PDB entry 9D37 | electron microscopy, 3.34 A resolution | chains C and D of the 4 polymer chains in the assembly

== Chain C ==
Name: Glutamate receptor ionotropic, NMDA 1
Organism: Homo sapiens
UniProtKB: Q05586 (NMDZ1_HUMAN); numbering as in UniProt (aligned over 23-847)
Sequence (825 residues; row label = number of the first residue in the row):
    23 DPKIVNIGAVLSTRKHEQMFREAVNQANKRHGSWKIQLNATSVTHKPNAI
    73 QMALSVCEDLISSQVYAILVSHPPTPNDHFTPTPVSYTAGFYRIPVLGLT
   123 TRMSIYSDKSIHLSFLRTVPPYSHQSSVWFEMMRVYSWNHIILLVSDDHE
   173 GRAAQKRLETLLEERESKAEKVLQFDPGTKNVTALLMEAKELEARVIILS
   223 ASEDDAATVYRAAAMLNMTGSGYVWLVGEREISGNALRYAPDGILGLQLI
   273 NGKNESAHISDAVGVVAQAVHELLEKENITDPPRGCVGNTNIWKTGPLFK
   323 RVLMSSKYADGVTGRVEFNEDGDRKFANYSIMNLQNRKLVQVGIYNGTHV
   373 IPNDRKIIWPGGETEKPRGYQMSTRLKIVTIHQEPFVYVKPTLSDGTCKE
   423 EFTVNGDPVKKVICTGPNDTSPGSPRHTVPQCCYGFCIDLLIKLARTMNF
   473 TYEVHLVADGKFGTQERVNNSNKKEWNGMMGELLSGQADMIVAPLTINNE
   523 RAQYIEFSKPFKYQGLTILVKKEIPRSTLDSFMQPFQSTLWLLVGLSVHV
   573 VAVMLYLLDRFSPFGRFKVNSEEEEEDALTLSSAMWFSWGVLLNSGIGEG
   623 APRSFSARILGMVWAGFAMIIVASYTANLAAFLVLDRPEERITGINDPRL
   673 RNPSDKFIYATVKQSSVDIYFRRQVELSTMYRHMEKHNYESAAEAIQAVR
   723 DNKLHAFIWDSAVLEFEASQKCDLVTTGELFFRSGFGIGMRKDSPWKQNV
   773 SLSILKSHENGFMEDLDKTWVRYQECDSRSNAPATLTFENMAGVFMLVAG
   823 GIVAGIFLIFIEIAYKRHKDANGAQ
Disordered / not traced: 23-24, 586-599, 840-847
Differences from the reference sequence: engineered mutation Asn844 (Arg in Q05586), Gly845 (Arg in Q05586), Ala846 (Lys in Q05586)
Swiss-Prot annotation at these positions:
  - region: Leu603 to Pro624 (Pore-forming)
  - binding site (glycine): Pro516, Thr518, Arg523, Ser688, Asp732
  - glycosylation (N-linked (GlcNAc...) asparagine): Asn61, Asn203, Asn239, Asn276, Asn300, Asn350, Asn368, Asn440, Asn471, Asn491, Asn674, Asn771
  - natural variant: Arg217 (R217W: In NDHMSR), Asp227 (D227H: In NDHMSR; uncertain significance), Arg306 (R306Q: Found in a patient with schizophrenia; uncertain significance), Asp552 (D552E: In NDHMSD), Pro557 (P557R: In NDHMSD), Ser560 (S560SS: In NDHMSD), Gly618 (G618R: In NDHMSD), Gly620 (G620R: In NDHMSD), Ala637 (A637S: In NDHMSD; uncertain significance; A637V: In NDHMSD; uncertain significance), Gly638 (G638A: In NDHMSD; G638V: In NDHMSD), Met641 (M641I: In NDHMSD; M641L: In NDHMSD; M641V: In NDHMSD), Ile642 (I642T: In NDHMSD; uncertain significance), 13 further natural variant entries in UniProt
  - mutagenesis: Ile642 (I642L: Slight decrease in glutamate and glycine agonist potency; mutant channels are activated at 2-fold higher glutamate and glycine concentrations), Val644 (V644M: Increase in glutamate and glycine agonist potency; mutant channels are activated lower glutamate and glycine concentrations), Ala653 (A653G: Increase in glutamate and glycine agonist potency; mutant channels are activated lower glutamate and glycine concentrations), Met813 (M813V: Slight decrease in glycine agonist potency; no effect on glutamate agonist potency)
Disulfides: Cys79-Cys308, Cys420-Cys454, Cys436-Cys455, Cys744-Cys798
Glycans and other covalent adducts: N-acetylglucosamine (NAG) linked to Asn771
Residues lining bound ligands: glycine (GLY): Phe484, Pro516, Thr518, Arg523, Ser687, Ser688, Trp731, Asp732

== Chain D ==
Name: Glutamate receptor ionotropic, NMDA 2D
Organism: Homo sapiens
UniProtKB: O15399 (NMDE4_HUMAN); residues 28-880 here = UniProt positions 28-880
Sequence (861 residues; each row starts with the number of its first residue):
    28 FPEEAPGPGGAGGPGGGLGGARPLNVALVFSGPAYAAEAARLGPAVAAAV
    78 RSPGLDVRPVALVLNGSDPRSLVLQLCDLLSGLRVHGVVFEDDSRAPAVA
   128 PILDFLSAQTSLPIVAVHGGAALVLTPKEKGSTFLQLGSSTEQQLQVIFE
   178 VLEEYDWTSFVAVTTRAPGHRAFLSYIEVLTDGSLVGWEHRGALTLDPGA
   228 GEAVLSAQLRSVSAQIRLLFCAREEAEPVFRAAEEAGLTGSGYVWFMVGP
   278 QLAGGGGSGAPGEPPLLPGGAPLPAGLFAVRSAGWRDDLARRVAAGVAVV
   328 ARGAQALLRDYGFLPELGHDCRAQNRTHRGESLHRYFMNITWDNRDYSFN
   378 EDGFLVNPSLVVISLTRDRTWEVVGSWEQQTLRLKYPLWSRYGRFLQPVD
   428 DTQHLTVATLEERPFVIVEPADPISGTCIRDSVPCRSQLNRTHSPPPDAP
   478 RPEKRCCKGFCIDILKRLAHTIGFSYDLYLVTNGKHGKKIDGVWNGMIGE
   528 VFYQRADMAIGSLTINEERSEIVDFSVPFVETGISVMVARSNGTVSPSAF
   578 LEPYSPAVWVMMFVMCLTVVAVTVFIFEYLSPVGYNRSLATGKRPGGSTF
   628 TIGKSIWLLWALVFNNSVPVENPRGTTSKIMVLVWAFFAVIFLASYTANL
   678 AAFMIQEEYVDTVSGLSDRKFQRPQEQYPPLKFGTVPNGSTEKNIRSNYP
   728 DMHSYMVRYNQPRVEEALTQLKAGKLDAFIYDAAVLNYMARKDEGCKLVT
   778 IGSGKVFATTGYGIALHKGSRWKRPIDLALLQFLGDDEIEMLERLWLSGI
   828 CHNDKIEVMSSKLDIDNMAGVFYMLLVAMGLSLLVFAWEHLVYWRLRHCL
   878 GPTETSQVAPA
Disordered / not traced: 28-51, 277-298, 466-478, 608-626, 830-833, 873-888
Differences from the reference sequence: expression tag (881-888)
Swiss-Prot annotation at these positions:
  - region: Lys631 to Pro650 (Pore-forming)
  - binding site (L-glutamate): Ser539, Thr541, Arg546, Ser717, Thr718, Asp759
  - site: Asn642 (Functional determinant of NMDA receptors)
  - glycosylation (N-linked (GlcNAc...) asparagine): Asn92, Asn352, Asn366, Asn384, Asn467, Asn569
  - natural variant: Pro140 (P140S: In a breast cancer sample), Gly286 (G286R: In a breast cancer sample), Leu466 (L466V: Found in a patient with schizophrenia; uncertain significance), Glu527 (E527G: In a breast cancer sample), Met592 (M592L: Found in a patient with autism spectrum disorder; uncertain significance), Val667 (V667I: In DEE46), Met733 (M733V: Found in a patient with schizophrenia; uncertain significance), Arg872 (R872H: Found in a patient with schizophrenia; uncertain significance)
  - mutagenesis: Pro580 (P580R: Changed glutamate-gated calcium ion channel activity characterized by increased glutamate and glycine potency), Met845 (M845V: Increased glutamate and glycine agonist potency)
Disulfides: Cys104-Cys348, Cys455-Cys483, Cys462-Cys484, Cys773-Cys828
Glycans and other covalent adducts: N-acetylglucosamine (NAG) linked to Asn715
Residues lining bound ligands: glutamic acid (GLU): His513, Ser539, Thr541, Arg546, Val713, Pro714, Gly716, Ser717, Thr718, Tyr758, Asp759

== Interface between chain C and chain D ==
Residue-residue contacts - 80 pairs, chain C then chain D:
  Asn70(C) - Asn352(D)
  Ile72(C) - Gln136(D)
  Ile72(C) - Arg349(D)
  Gln73(C) - Arg349(D)  hydrogen bond
  Leu76(C) - Val100(D)  hydrophobic
  Leu76(C) - Leu101(D)  hydrophobic
  Leu76(C) - Arg349(D)
  Cys79(C) - Arg97(D)
  Tyr109(C) - Pro128(D)
  Phe113(C) - Ser94(D)
  Phe113(C) - Ala125(D)
  Phe113(C) - Val126(D)
  Phe113(C) - Ile129(D)  hydrophobic
  Tyr114(C) - Asp95(D)  hydrogen bond
  Tyr114(C) - Pro96(D)
  Arg115(C) - Ala125(D)
  Ser132(C) - Leu152(D)
  Ser132(C) - Thr153(D)  hydrogen bond (side chain-backbone)
  Ser132(C) - Pro154(D)
  Ile133(C) - Pro154(D)
  Cys308(C) - Asp95(D)
  Cys308(C) - Arg97(D)
  Val309(C) - Asp95(D)
  Gly310(C) - Asp95(D)  hydrogen bond (backbone-side chain)
  Asn311(C) - Asp95(D)  hydrogen bond (backbone-side chain)
  Thr312(C) - Ser94(D)
  Asn494(C) - Val206(D)
  Asn494(C) - Asp209(D)
  Lys496(C) - Asp209(D)  salt bridge
  Gln556(C) - Lys839(D)
  Pro557(C) - Leu840(D)  hydrogen bond (backbone-backbone)
  Phe558(C) - Leu840(D)  hydrophobic
  Gln559(C) - Asp841(D)
  Thr561(C) - Ile842(D)
  Leu562(C) - Asp841(D)
  Leu562(C) - Phe849(D)  hydrophobic
  Leu565(C) - Ile842(D)  hydrophobic
  Leu565(C) - Phe849(D)  hydrophobic
  Val573(C) - Leu852(D)  hydrophobic
  Met576(C) - Met856(D)  hydrophobic
  Leu580(C) - Phe863(D)  hydrophobic
  Phe609(C) - Val645(D)  hydrophobic
  Val613(C) - Val645(D)  hydrophobic
  Asn616(C) - Asn642(D)
  Asn616(C) - Asn643(D)
  Asn616(C) - Ser644(D)
  Ser628(C) - Val862(D)  hydrogen bond (side chain-backbone)
  Ser628(C) - Phe863(D)  hydrogen bond (side chain-backbone)
  Arg630(C) - Trp634(D)
  Met634(C) - Trp634(D)  hydrophobic
  Met634(C) - Trp637(D)
  Val635(C) - Ala855(D)  hydrophobic
  Ala637(C) - Trp637(D)  hydrophobic
  Ala637(C) - Phe641(D)
  Gly638(C) - Phe641(D)
  Phe639(C) - Phe849(D)  hydrophobic
  Met641(C) - Phe641(D)  hydrophobic
  Met641(C) - Leu670(D)  hydrophobic
  Ile642(C) - Tyr673(D)
  Ile642(C) - Val848(D)  hydrophobic
  Ala645(C) - Tyr673(D)  hydrophobic
  Ala645(C) - Thr674(D)
  Ser646(C) - Leu677(D)
  Ser646(C) - Met845(D)
  Thr648(C) - Thr674(D)
  Ala649(C) - Leu677(D)  hydrophobic
  Ala649(C) - Ala678(D)
  Asn650(C) - Met681(D)
  Asn650(C) - Ser838(D)
  Asn650(C) - Leu840(D)
  Ala653(C) - Met681(D)
  Phe654(C) - Ser837(D)
  Val656(C) - Ile682(D)  hydrophobic
  Leu657(C) - Ile682(D)
  Leu657(C) - Val835(D)  hydrophobic
  Pro670(C) - Ser825(D)
  Arg671(C) - Ile827(D)
  Asn674(C) - Leu822(D)
  Val697(C) - Arg457(D)
  Ser700(C) - Arg457(D)  hydrogen bond
Other interface residues (no listed pair), chain C (67 interface residues in all): Asp130, Ser569, Ser584, Pro585, Gly612, Ile631, Leu632, Gly633, Trp636, Ile643, Ala652, Asp658, Arg704
Other interface residues (no listed pair), chain D (61 interface residues in all): Phe132, Ile456, Asp458, Trp823, Gly826, Met851, Ser859, Leu860, His867, Tyr870

== Overview ==
67 residues of chain C face 61 of chain D across their interface, with 9 hydrogen bonds and 1 salt bridge.
Among the polar pairs are Lys496(C)-Asp209(D), Gln73(C)-Arg349(D) and Tyr114(C)-Asp95(D). Ligands of chain C:
glycine. Ligands of chain D: glutamic acid.
Here chain C is Glutamate receptor ionotropic, NMDA 1 and chain D is Glutamate receptor ionotropic, NMDA 2D,
both from Homo sapiens. Entry 9D37 (Nonactive state of Gly-,Glu- bound GluN1a-2B-2D NMDAR) was determined by
electron microscopy, deposited together with 9D38, 9D39, 9D3A, 9D3B and 9D3C.
